Entry 2XE4 (X-ray diffraction, 1.65 A resolution); this record covers chains A and B.

# Chain A
Name: Oligopeptidase B
Organism: Leishmania major
Notes: EC 3.4.21.83
UniProt: Q4QHU7 (Q4QHU7_LEIMA); residue numbers follow UniProt; this construct covers 1-731
Chain sequence (751 residues; numbered -19 to 731; the number before each row is that of its first residue; numbers below 1 keep their minus sign (Met-19 is residue -19)):
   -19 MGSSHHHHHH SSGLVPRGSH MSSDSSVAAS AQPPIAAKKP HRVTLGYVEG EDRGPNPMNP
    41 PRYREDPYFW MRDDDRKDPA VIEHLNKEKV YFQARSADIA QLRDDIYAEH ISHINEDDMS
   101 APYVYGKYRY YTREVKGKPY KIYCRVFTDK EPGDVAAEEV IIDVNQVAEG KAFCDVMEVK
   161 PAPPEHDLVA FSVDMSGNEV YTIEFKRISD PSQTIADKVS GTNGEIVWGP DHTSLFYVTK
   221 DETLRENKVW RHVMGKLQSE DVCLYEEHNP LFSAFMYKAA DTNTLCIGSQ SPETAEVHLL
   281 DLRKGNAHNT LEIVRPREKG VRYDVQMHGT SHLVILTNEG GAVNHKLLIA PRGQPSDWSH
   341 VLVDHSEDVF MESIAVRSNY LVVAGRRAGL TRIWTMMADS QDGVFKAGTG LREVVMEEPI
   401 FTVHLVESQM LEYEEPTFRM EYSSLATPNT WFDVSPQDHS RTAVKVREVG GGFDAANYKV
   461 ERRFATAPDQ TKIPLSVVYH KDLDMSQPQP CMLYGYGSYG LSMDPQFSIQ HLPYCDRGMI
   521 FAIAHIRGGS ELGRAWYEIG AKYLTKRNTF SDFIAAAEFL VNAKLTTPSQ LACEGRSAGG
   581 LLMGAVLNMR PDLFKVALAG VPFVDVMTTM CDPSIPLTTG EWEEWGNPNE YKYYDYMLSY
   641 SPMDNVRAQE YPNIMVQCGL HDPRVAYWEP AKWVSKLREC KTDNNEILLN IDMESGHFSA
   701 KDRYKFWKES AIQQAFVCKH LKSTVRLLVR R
Disordered / not traced: -19 to 9, 731
Differences from the reference sequence: expression tag (-19 to 0); engineered mutation Leu25 (Phe in Q4QHU7)
Ion coordination: Na+ site 1: Ile91, Ile94; Na+ site 2: Asp174, Ser176, Asn178, Val180
Small-molecule neighbours:
  - s-1,2-propanediol (PGO): Gln510, Tyr514, Glu574, Leu598, Ser710, Gln713, Gln714
  - r-1,2-propanediol (PGR), molecule 1: Ala17, Lys19, Trp50, Ala60
  - r-1,2-propanediol (PGR), molecule 2: Asp32, Gly34, Pro35, Asn249, Pro250, Leu251, Thr619, Trp622
  - r-1,2-propanediol (PGR), molecule 3: Phe49, Arg52, Asp53, Asp54
  - r-1,2-propanediol (PGR), molecule 4: Trp50, Arg52, Asp53, Asp58, Val61
  - r-1,2-propanediol (PGR), molecule 5: Asp53, Asp54, Asp55
  - r-1,2-propanediol (PGR), molecule 6: Asp54, Arg56, Glu222, Thr223, Leu224, Ser614, Pro616, Trp668
  - r-1,2-propanediol (PGR), molecule 7: Arg56, Lys57, Ile62, Leu660, Met693
  - r-1,2-propanediol (PGR), molecule 8: Asn66, Lys69, Val70, Gln73
  - r-1,2-propanediol (PGR), molecule 9: Arg75, Asn653, Asn684, Asn685, Glu686, Lys719, His720
  - r-1,2-propanediol (PGR), molecule 10: Ala88, Glu89, Ser92, His93, Gly451, Arg726
  - r-1,2-propanediol (PGR), molecule 11: Ser100, Tyr103, Ser408, Gln409
  - r-1,2-propanediol (PGR), molecule 12: Tyr103, Tyr105, Tyr110, Tyr123, Ile141, Val159, Pro161, Leu411
  - r-1,2-propanediol (PGR), molecule 13: Val104, Glu412, Glu414, Glu415, Pro416
  - r-1,2-propanediol (PGR), molecule 14: Tyr105, Lys258, Ala259, Ala260, Thr262, Leu411
  - r-1,2-propanediol (PGR), molecule 15: Tyr105, Ala260, Asp261, Thr262, Leu411, Glu412, Tyr413
  - r-1,2-propanediol (PGR), molecule 16: Ile141, Ile142, Asp143, Gln146, Val147, Lys186
  - r-1,2-propanediol (PGR), molecule 17: Asp155, Met157, Tyr181, Phe698, Lys701
  - r-1,2-propanediol (PGR), molecule 18: Pro210, Thr262, Asn263, Leu282, Arg283
  - r-1,2-propanediol (PGR), molecule 19: Cys243, Leu244, Tyr245, Glu246
  - r-1,2-propanediol (PGR), molecule 20: Tyr257, Asp304, Gln306
  - r-1,2-propanediol (PGR), molecule 21: Asp261, Asn263, Gly309, Tyr413, Glu414
  - r-1,2-propanediol (PGR), molecule 22: Asp281, Arg283, Thr310, Arg332
  - r-1,2-propanediol (PGR), molecule 23: Asp281, Lys284, His288, Thr290, Glu292, Arg332
  - r-1,2-propanediol (PGR), molecule 24: Arg295, Glu319, Trp338
  - r-1,2-propanediol (PGR), molecule 25: Gly300, Val301, Asn318, Glu319, Gly320, Gly321
  - r-1,2-propanediol (PGR), molecule 26: Arg302, Tyr303, Asp304, Leu316, Thr317, Asn318, His325, Glu352
  - r-1,2-propanediol (PGR), molecule 27: His308, Gly309, Ser311, His312, Gly383, Val384
  - r-1,2-propanediol (PGR), molecule 28: His312, Ile329, Ala330, Pro331, His340, Val384
  - r-1,2-propanediol (PGR), molecule 29: Val341, Leu342, Val343, Asp344, Ala387
  - r-1,2-propanediol (PGR), molecule 30: Arg366, Gly369, Leu370, Ile400, Arg462, Pro474, Ser476, Pro505, His525, Glu531, Leu532
  - r-1,2-propanediol (PGR), molecule 31: Ala368, Gly369, Phe464, Pro474, Leu532
  - r-1,2-propanediol (PGR), molecule 32: Met377, Ala378, Asp379, Ser380, Thr389
  - r-1,2-propanediol (PGR), molecule 33: Thr417, Asp433, Ser435, Ser440, Arg441, Thr442
  - r-1,2-propanediol (PGR), molecule 34: His439, Ser440, Arg441
  - r-1,2-propanediol (PGR), molecule 35: Lys445, Val446, Arg447, Glu448
  - r-1,2-propanediol (PGR), molecule 36: Arg447, Ser508, Ile509, Gln510, Trp707
  - r-1,2-propanediol (PGR), molecule 37: Tyr458, Lys459, Val460
  - r-1,2-propanediol (PGR), molecule 38: Arg463, Phe464, Phe559
  - r-1,2-propanediol (PGR), molecule 39: Thr471, Arg527, Ala535, Trp536, Ile539, Gly540
  - r-1,2-propanediol (PGR), molecule 40: Tyr494, Glu574, Gly575, Arg576, Leu598, Ala599, Gly600, Gln713
  - r-1,2-propanediol (PGR), molecule 41: Tyr494, Ser502, Met503, Asp504, Gln506, His511, Ile523
  - r-1,2-propanediol (PGR), molecule 42: Gln506, Phe507, Ser508
  - r-1,2-propanediol (PGR), molecule 43: Gln510, Arg576, Gln657, Ser699, Phe706, Glu709, Ser710, Gln713
  - r-1,2-propanediol (PGR), molecule 44: Pro568, Ser569, Asp592, Phe594, Lys595
  - r-1,2-propanediol (PGR), molecule 45: Asp644, Asn645, Val646, Arg647
  - r-1,2-propanediol (PGR), molecule 46: Glu650, Asp683, Asn684, Asn685
  - r-1,2-propanediol (PGR), molecule 47: Ala700, Lys701, Asp702, Arg703, Phe706, Trp707
Reported in the primary citation:
  - catalytic residues: Tyr496, Ser577, Ala578, Asp662, His697
  - contacts within the chain: Arg366-Asp504, His404-Gln506, Ser530-Arg534, Arg534-Glu538 (salt bridge), Arg302-Glu538, Tyr499-Glu621 (hydrogen bond), Ser271-Glu623 (hydrogen bond), Glu621-Trp625, Asp662-Arg664 (backbone contact), Asp662-Val665 (backbone contact), Glu179-Arg664, Ser577-His697 (hydrogen bond), Asp662-His697 (hydrogen bond), Glu96-Arg703, Glu114-Arg703
  - binding site for Antipain (chain B): Ser253, Tyr496, Tyr499, Ser577, Ala578, Phe603, Pro616, Thr618, Glu621, Arg664, Ala666, Glu669
  - specificity-determining residues: Phe603, Glu621
  - specificity-determining residues: Tyr499 (from molecular simulation)
  - binding site for phosphate ion: Tyr496, Arg576, His697
  - specificity-determining residues: Arg576, Leu617 (proposed by the authors, not directly observed)

# Chain B
Name: Antipain
Chain sequence (4 residues; row label = number of the first residue in the row):
     1 FRVR
Modified / non-standard residues: Phe1 (n-carboxy-l-phenylalanine; FC0); Arg4 (arginal; RGL)

# Chain A / chain B interface
Pairs across the interface (22; chain A residue first):
  Arg225(A) with Arg2(B)
  Glu226(A) with Arg2(B), salt bridge
  Ser253(A) with Arg2(B), hydrogen bond
  Tyr496(A) with Val3(B); Arg4(B), hydrogen bond (side chain-backbone)
  Tyr499(A) with Phe1(B); Val3(B), hydrophobic; Arg4(B), hydrogen bond (side chain-backbone)
  Leu501(A) with Phe1(B)
  Ser577(A) with Arg4(B), covalent bond
  Ala578(A) with Arg4(B), hydrogen bond (backbone-backbone)
  Phe603(A) with Arg4(B)
  Thr609(A) with Arg4(B)
  Met610(A) with Arg4(B)
  Leu617(A) with Arg2(B); Arg4(B)
  Glu621(A) with Arg4(B)
  Arg664(A) with Phe1(B); Val3(B), hydrogen bond (side chain-backbone); Arg4(B)
  Val665(A) with Arg4(B)
  His697(A) with Arg4(B)
Also at the interface, not in a pair above, chain A (21 interface residues in all): Leu224, Pro616, Thr618, Gly620, Glu669
Interface features reported in the paper:
  - pairs named by the authors: Ser253(A)-Arg2(B), Arg664(A)-Val3(B) (hydrogen bond)
  - interface residues, chain A: Tyr496(A), Tyr499(A), Ser577(A), Ala578(A), Phe603(A), Pro616(A), Thr618(A), Glu621(A), Arg664(A), Ala666(A), Glu669(A)

# Summary
The interface between chain A and chain B involves 21 residues on one side and 4 on the other; the contacts
include 1 covalent bond, 5 hydrogen bonds and 1 salt bridge. Polar contacts include Glu226(A)-Arg2(B),
Ser253(A)-Arg2(B) and Tyr496(A)-Arg4(B). The paper describes a contact between Ser253(A) and Arg2(B); a
hydrogen bond between Arg664(A) and Val3(B). The paper reports catalytic residues Tyr496(A), Ser577(A) and
Ala578(A) among others; a binding site for Antipain (chain B) at Ser253(A), Tyr496(A) and Tyr499(A) among
others.
Chain A is Oligopeptidase B (Leishmania major) and chain B is Antipain; the structure, Structure of
Oligopeptidase B from Leishmania major, was determined by X-ray diffraction.
